4LHT - chain A; structure by X-ray diffraction, 2.14 A resolution.

[Chain A]
Name: P450cin
Organism: Citrobacter braakii
Notes: EC 1.14.-.-
Reference sequence: Q8VQF6 (Q8VQF6_CITBR); residue numbers follow UniProt; this construct covers 8-404
Chain sequence (398 residues; row label = number of the first residue in the row):
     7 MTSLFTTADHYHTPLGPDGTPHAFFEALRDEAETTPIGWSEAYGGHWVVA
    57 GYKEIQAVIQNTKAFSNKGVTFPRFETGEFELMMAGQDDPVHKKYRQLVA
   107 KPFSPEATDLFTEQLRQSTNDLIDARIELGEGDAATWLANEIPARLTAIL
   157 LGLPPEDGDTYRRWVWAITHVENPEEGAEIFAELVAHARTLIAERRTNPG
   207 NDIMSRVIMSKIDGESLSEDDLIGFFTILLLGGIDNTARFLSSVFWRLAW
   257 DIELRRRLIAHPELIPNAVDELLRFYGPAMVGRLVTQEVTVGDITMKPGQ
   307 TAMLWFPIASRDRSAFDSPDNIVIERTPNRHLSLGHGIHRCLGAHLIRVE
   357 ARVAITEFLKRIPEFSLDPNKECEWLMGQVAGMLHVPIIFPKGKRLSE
Unresolved in the structure: 7, 404
Differences from the reference sequence: initiating methionine (7); engineered mutation Phe81 (Tyr in Q8VQF6)
Metal / ion sites: heme Fe near Cys347 (its only coordinating residue here)
Ligand contacts:
  - 1,8-cineole (CNL; 1,3,3-trimethyl-2-oxabicyclo[2.2.2]octane): Val76, Thr77, Phe81, Leu88, Ala91, Ile234, Leu237, Gly238, Asn242, Ala285, Met286, Val287, Gln385, Val386
  - heme (HEM): Ile65, Asn73, Val76, Met90, Ala91, His98, Arg102, Phe109, Leu156, Ile234, Leu235, Gly238, Gly239, Asn242, Thr243, Phe246, Leu279, Pro284, Ala285, Val287, Arg289, Phe312, Ser339, Leu340, Gly341, Ile344, His345, Arg346, Cys347, Leu348, Gly349, Ile353

[Summary]
Bound to chain A: heme and 1,8-cineole.
Chain A is P450cin (Citrobacter braakii); the structure, Crystal Structure of P450cin Y81F mutant,
crystallized in 3 mM 1,8-cineole, was determined by X-ray diffraction, deposited together with 4L6G and 4L77.
